8QPN - chain A; structure by X-ray diffraction, 2.00 A resolution.

Chain A:
Molecule: Leukotriene A-4 hydrolase
Organism: Homo sapiens
Notes: EC 3.3.2.6
Reference sequence: P09960 (LKHA4_HUMAN); residues 2-611 here = UniProt positions 2-611
Chain sequence (613 residues; numbered -1 to 611; the number before each row is that of its first residue; numbers below 1 keep their minus sign (Gly-1 is residue -1)):
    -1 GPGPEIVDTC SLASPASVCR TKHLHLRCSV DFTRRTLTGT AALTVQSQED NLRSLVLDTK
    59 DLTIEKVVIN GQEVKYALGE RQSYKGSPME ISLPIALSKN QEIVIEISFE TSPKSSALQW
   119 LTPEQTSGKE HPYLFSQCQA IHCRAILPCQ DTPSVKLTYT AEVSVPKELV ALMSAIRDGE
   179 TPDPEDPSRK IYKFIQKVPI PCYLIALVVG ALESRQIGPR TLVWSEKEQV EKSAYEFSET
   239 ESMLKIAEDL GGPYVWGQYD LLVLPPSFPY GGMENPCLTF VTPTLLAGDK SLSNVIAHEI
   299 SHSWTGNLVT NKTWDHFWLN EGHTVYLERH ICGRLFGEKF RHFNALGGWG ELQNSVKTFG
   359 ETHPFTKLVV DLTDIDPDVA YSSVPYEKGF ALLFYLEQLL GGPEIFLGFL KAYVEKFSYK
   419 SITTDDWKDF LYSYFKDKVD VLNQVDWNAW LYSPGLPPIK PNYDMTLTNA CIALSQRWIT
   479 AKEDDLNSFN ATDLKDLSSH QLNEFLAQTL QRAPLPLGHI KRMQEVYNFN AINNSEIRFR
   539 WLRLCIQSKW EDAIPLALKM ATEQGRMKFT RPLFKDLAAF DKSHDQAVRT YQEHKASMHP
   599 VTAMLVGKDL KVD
Unresolved in the structure: -1 to 4
Sequence notes: expression tag (-1 to 1)
Swiss-Prot annotation at these positions:
  - active site: Glu297 (Proton acceptor), Tyr384 (Proton donor)
  - binding site (a peptide): Gln135 to Gln137, Pro267 to Glu272, Arg564 to Lys566
  - binding site (Zn(2+)): His296, His300, Glu319
  - site: Glu272 (Pro-Gly-Pro binding), Asp376 (Essential for epoxide hydrolase activity, but not for aminopeptidase activity), Tyr379 (Covalently modified during suicide inhibition by leukotrienes), Gly563 (Pro-Gly-Pro binding)
  - modified residue: Lys73 (N6-acetyllysine), Lys337 (N6-acetyllysine), Lys414 (N6-acetyllysine), Ser416 (Phosphoserine), Lys573 (N6-acetyllysine)
  - mutagenesis: Gln135 (Q135A/L: Srongly increased epoxide hydrolase activity; Q135A: Strongly reduced aminopeptidase activity. Strongly decreased affinity for leukotriene. Abolishes epoxide hydrolase activity), Gln137 (Q137A: No loss of activity; Q137L: Aminopeptidase activity strongly impaired, but keeps LTA4 activity; Q137N: Aminopeptidase activity almost absent, but keeps LTA4 activity), His140 (H140Q: Aminopeptidase activity almost absent, but keeps LTA4 activity), Gly269 (G269A: No loss of activity), Gly270 (G270A: No loss of activity), Met271 (M271L: No loss of activity), Glu272 (E272A/D: Complete loss of epoxide hydrolase activity and aminopeptidase activity; E272Q: Loss of LTA4 hydrolase activity, and aminopeptidase activity strongly impaired), Asn273 (N273A: No loss of epoxide hydrolase activity and aminopeptidase activity), His296 (H296Y: Complete loss of LTA4 hydrolase and peptidase enzyme activities), Glu297 (E297A: Loss of epoxide hydrolase and aminopeptidase activities; E297K: Loss of epoxide hydrolase and aminopeptidase activities ...), His300 (H300L: Complete loss of LTA4 hydrolase and peptidase enzyme activities), Glu319 (E319A: Complete loss of LTA4 hydrolase and peptidase enzyme activities), 6 further mutagenesis entries in UniProt
Ion coordination: ytterbium (III) ion site 1: Asp48, Asp482 (together with acetate ion); ytterbium (III) ion site 2 near Asp176 (its only coordinating residue here); Zn2+: His296, His300, Glu319; ytterbium (III) ion site 3: Asp427, Asp611
Ligand contacts: WSL ((2S)-2-azanyl-3-[5-[4-(5-chloranyl-3-fluoranyl-pyridin-2-yl)oxyphenyl]-1,2,3,4-tetrazol-2-yl]propan-1-ol): Gln135, Gln137, Ala138, Tyr268, Gly270, Met271, Glu272, His296, Glu297, His300, Trp312, Phe315, Glu319, Val368, Leu370, Pro375, Asp376, Ala378, Tyr379, Pro383, Tyr384

Overview:
Ligands of chain A: compound WSL. Asp48 and Asp482 form the ytterbium (III) ion site 1. The Zn2+ site is built
by His296, His300 and Glu319. From UniProt: active-site residues Glu297 and Tyr384, 12 peptide-binding
residues, 3 Zn2+-binding residues and 18 mutagenesis sites.
Chain A is Leukotriene A-4 hydrolase (Homo sapiens); the structure, LTA4 hydrolase in complex with compound
6(S), was determined by X-ray diffraction together with 8QOW and 8QQ4 from the same study.
